Entry 5BKL (X-ray diffraction, 2.94 A resolution); this record covers chains H and HH of the 39 polymer chains in the assembly.

Chain H (and HH):
Name: Coat protein
Organism: Satellite tobacco mosaic virus
Notes: chain HH of this document is another copy of the same molecule, construct and numbering; everything in this record applies to it too
UniProt: P17574 (COAT_STMV); residue numbers follow UniProt; this construct covers 1-159
Amino-acid sequence (159 residues; each row starts with the number of its first residue):
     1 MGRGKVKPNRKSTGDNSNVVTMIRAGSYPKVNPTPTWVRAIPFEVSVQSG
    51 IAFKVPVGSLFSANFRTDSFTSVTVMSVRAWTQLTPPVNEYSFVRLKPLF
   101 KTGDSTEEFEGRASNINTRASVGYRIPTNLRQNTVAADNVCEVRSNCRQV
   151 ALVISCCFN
Disordered / not traced: 1-14
Ion coordination: Mg2+: Y91 (shared with 3 residues of chain G)

How chain H and chain HH interact:
Pairs across the interface - 43 pairs, chain H then chain HH:
  F100(H) - N133(HH)
  T102(H) - K101(HH)  hydrogen bond (backbone-side chain)
  T102(H) - Q132(HH)
  T102(H) - N133(HH)  hydrogen bond (side chain-backbone)
  T102(H) - T134(HH)
  T102(H) - V135(HH)
  G103(H) - S72(HH)
  G103(H) - N133(HH)  hydrogen bond (backbone-side chain)
  G103(H) - V135(HH)
  D104(H) - T71(HH)  hydrogen bond (backbone-side chain)
  D104(H) - S72(HH)  hydrogen bond (backbone-side chain)
  S105(H) - N159(HH)  hydrogen bond
  T106(H) - T34(HH)  hydrogen bond (backbone-side chain)
  T106(H) - S69(HH)
  T106(H) - F70(HH)
  T106(H) - T71(HH)
  T106(H) - N159(HH)  hydrogen bond (backbone-backbone)
  E107(H) - N32(HH)
  E107(H) - T34(HH)
  E107(H) - P35(HH)
  E107(H) - T36(HH)
  E107(H) - N159(HH)
  E108(H) - V31(HH)
  E108(H) - N32(HH)  hydrogen bond (backbone-side chain)
  E108(H) - P33(HH)
  E108(H) - T34(HH)  hydrogen bond (backbone-side chain)
  F109(H) - V31(HH)
  F109(H) - N32(HH)
  E110(H) - K30(HH)
  E110(H) - V31(HH)  hydrogen bond (backbone-backbone)
  G111(H) - K30(HH)
  R112(H) - Y28(HH)  hydrogen bond
  S114(H) - S27(HH)
  S114(H) - Y28(HH)  hydrogen bond (side chain-backbone)
  S121(H) - K30(HH)  hydrogen bond (backbone-side chain)
  T128(H) - T128(HH)
  N129(H) - T74(HH)
  N129(H) - T128(HH)
  N129(H) - R131(HH)  hydrogen bond (side chain-backbone)
  N129(H) - Q132(HH)  hydrogen bond (backbone-side chain)
  L130(H) - Q132(HH)
  L130(H) - N133(HH)
  Q132(H) - Q132(HH)
Also at the interface, not in a pair above, chain H (19 interface residues in all): V122
Also at the interface, not in a pair above, chain HH (23 interface residues in all): D138

Summary:
19 residues of chain H and 23 residues of chain HH are in contact, with 16 hydrogen bonds. Polar pairs include
T102(H)-K101(HH), T102(H)-N133(HH) and G103(H)-N133(HH).
Chain H and chain HH are both Coat protein (Satellite tobacco mosaic virus); the structure, Crystallographic
structure of the cubic crystal form of STMV (77.9 degree rotation) grown from NaCl, was determined by X-ray
diffraction (same publication as 5BKN, 7M2T, 7M2V, 7M3T, 7M50 and 7M57).
